Entry 9CF2 (electron microscopy, 3.15 A resolution); this record covers chains N and P of the 7 polymer chains in the assembly.

Chain N:
Molecule: DNA non-target strand
Organism: synthetic construct
Sequence (57 nucleotides; each row starts with the number of its first residue; numbers below 1 keep their minus sign (DT-11 is residue -11)):
   -11 TACCCGGGATAAACATCCAGCAAACAGAGCTCGTTCAAAAACTAATTTCC
    39 TTTTGAC
Disordered / not traced: -11, 1-45

Chain P:
Protein: Maltose/maltodextrin-binding periplasmic protein, Parasitella parasitica Fanzor 1
Organism: Parasitella parasitica
Reference sequence: chimeric construct of P0AEX9, A0A0B7NJM7: residues -390 to -25 from P0AEX9 (MALE_ECOLI) positions 27-392 (UniProt number = residue number + 417); residues 3-850 from A0A0B7NJM7 positions 2-849 (UniProt number = residue number - 1)
Chain sequence (1259 residues; numbered -408 to 850; the number before each row is that of its first residue; numbers below 1 keep their minus sign (Met-408 is residue -408)):
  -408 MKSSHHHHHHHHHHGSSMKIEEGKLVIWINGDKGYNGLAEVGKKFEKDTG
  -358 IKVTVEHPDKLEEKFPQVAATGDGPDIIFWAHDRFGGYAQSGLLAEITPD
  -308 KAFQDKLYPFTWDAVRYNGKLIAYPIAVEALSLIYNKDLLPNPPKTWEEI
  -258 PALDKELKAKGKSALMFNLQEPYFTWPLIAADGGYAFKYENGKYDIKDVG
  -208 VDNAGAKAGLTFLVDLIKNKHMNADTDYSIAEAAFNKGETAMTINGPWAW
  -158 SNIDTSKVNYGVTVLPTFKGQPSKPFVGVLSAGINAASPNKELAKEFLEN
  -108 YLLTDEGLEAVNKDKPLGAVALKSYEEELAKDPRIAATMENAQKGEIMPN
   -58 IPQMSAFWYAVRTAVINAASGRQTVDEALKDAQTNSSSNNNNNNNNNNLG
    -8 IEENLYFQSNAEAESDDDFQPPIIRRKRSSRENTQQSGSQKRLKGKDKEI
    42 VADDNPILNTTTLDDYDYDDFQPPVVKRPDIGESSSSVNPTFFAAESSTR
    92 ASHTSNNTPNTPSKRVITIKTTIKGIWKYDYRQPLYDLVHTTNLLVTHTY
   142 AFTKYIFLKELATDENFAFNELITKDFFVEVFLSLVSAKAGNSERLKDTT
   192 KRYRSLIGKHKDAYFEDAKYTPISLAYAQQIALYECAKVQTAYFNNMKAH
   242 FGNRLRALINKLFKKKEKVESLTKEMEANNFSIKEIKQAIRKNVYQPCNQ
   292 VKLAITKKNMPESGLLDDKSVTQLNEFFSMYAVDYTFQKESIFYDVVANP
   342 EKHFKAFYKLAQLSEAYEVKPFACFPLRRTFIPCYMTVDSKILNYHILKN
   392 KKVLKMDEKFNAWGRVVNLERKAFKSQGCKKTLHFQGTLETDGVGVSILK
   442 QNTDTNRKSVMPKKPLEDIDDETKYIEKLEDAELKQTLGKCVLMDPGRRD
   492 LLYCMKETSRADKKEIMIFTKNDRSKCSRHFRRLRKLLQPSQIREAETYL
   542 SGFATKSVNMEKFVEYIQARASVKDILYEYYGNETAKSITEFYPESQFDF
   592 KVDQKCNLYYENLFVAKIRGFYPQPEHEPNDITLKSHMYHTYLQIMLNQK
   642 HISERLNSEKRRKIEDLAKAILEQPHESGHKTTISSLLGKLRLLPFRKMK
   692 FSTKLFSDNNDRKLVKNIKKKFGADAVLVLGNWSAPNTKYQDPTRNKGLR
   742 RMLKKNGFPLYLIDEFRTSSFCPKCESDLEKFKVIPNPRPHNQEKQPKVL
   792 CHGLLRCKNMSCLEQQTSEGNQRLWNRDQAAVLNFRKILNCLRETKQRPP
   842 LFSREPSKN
Disordered / not traced: -408 to 102, 449-464, 845-850
Sequence notes: expression tag (-408 to -391); linker (-24 to 2)
Ion coordination: Mg2+: Asp486, Glu756 (shared with 2 residues of chain Y); Zn2+: Cys763, Cys766, Cys798, Cys803
What the authors report for this chain:
  - binding site for DNA target strand: Arg448

Interface between chain N and chain P:
Residue-residue contacts (20; chain N residue first):
  DC-7(N) with Lys393(P), salt bridge to the phosphate
  DG-6(N) with Tyr218(P), sugar contact; Lys392(P), salt bridge to the phosphate; Lys393(P), phosphate contact
  DG-5(N) with Tyr218(P), hydrogen bond to the phosphate; Lys392(P), phosphate contact
  DG-4(N) with Ala179(P), phosphate contact; Lys180(P), sugar contact; Ala217(P), phosphate contact; Tyr218(P), hydrogen bond to the phosphate
  DA-3(N) with Leu174(P), phosphate contact; Leu187(P), sugar contact; Arg195(P), salt bridge to the phosphate
  DT-2(N) with Leu187(P), phosphate contact; Lys188(P), hydrogen bond to the phosphate; Thr191(P), hydrogen bond to the phosphate; Gln220(P), base contact
  DA-1(N) with Lys188(P), salt bridge to the phosphate; Leu224(P), base contact
  DA0(N) with Arg448(P), base contact
Interface residues without a listed pair, chain P (16 interface residues in all): Glu171, Arg186

Overview:
8 residues of chain N face 16 of chain P across their interface; the contacts include 4 hydrogen bonds and 4
salt bridges. Polar pairs include DG-5(N)-Tyr218(P), DG-4(N)-Tyr218(P) and DT-2(N)-Lys188(P). Asp486(P) and
Glu756(P) form the Mg2+ site. From the paper: a binding site for DNA target strand at Arg448(P).
Chain N is DNA non-target strand (synthetic construct) and chain P is Maltose/maltodextrin-binding periplasmic
protein, Parasitella parasitica Fanzor 1 (Parasitella parasitica); the structure, Parasitella parasitica
Fanzor (PpFz) State 3, was determined by electron microscopy together with 9CER, 9CES, 9CET, 9CEU, 9CEV, 9CEW
and 6 further entries from the same study.
